7D20 - chains B and J of the 11 polymer chains in the assembly; structure by electron microscopy, 3.00 A resolution.

Chain B:
Protein: Histone H4
From: Homo sapiens
UniProt: P62805 (H4_HUMAN); residues 1-102 here correspond to UniProt positions 2-103 (UniProt number = residue number + 1)
Chain sequence (106 residues; each row starts with the number of its first residue; numbers below 1 keep their minus sign (Gly-3 is residue -3)):
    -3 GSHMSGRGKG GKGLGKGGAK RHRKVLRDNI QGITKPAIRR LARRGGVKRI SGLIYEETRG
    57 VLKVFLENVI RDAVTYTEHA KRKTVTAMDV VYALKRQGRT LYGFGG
Unresolved in the structure: -3 to 22
Sequence notes: expression tag (-3 to 0)
Curated features (UniProtKB/Swiss-Prot):
  - DNA-binding region: Lys16 to Lys20
  - modified residue: Ser1 (N-acetylserine), Arg3 (Asymmetric dimethylarginine), Lys5 (N6-(2-hydroxyisobutyryl)lysine), Lys8 (N6-(2-hydroxyisobutyryl)lysine), Lys12 (N6-(2-hydroxyisobutyryl)lysine), Lys16 (N6-(2-hydroxyisobutyryl)lysine), Lys20 (N6,N6,N6-trimethyllysine), Lys31 (N6-(2-hydroxyisobutyryl)lysine), Lys44 (N6-(2-hydroxyisobutyryl)lysine), Ser47 (Phosphoserine), Tyr51 (Phosphotyrosine), Lys59 (N6-(2-hydroxyisobutyryl)lysine), Lys77 (N6-(2-hydroxyisobutyryl)lysine), Lys79 (N6-(2-hydroxyisobutyryl)lysine), Thr80 (Phosphothreonine), Tyr88 (Phosphotyrosine), Lys91 (N6-(2-hydroxyisobutyryl)lysine)
  - cross-link (Glycyl lysine isopeptide (Lys-Gly)): Lys12 (interchain with G-Cter in SUMO2), Lys20 (interchain with G-Cter in SUMO2), Lys31 (interchain with G-Cter in SUMO2), Lys59 (interchain with G-Cter in SUMO2), Lys79 (interchain with G-Cter in SUMO2), Lys91 (interchain with G-Cter in SUMO2)

Chain J:
Molecule: 145-nt DNA strand
Sequence (145 nucleotides; numbered -72 to 72; the number before each row is that of its first residue; numbers below 1 keep their minus sign (DA-72 is residue -72)):
   -72 ATCGATGTAT ATATCTGACA CGTGCCTGGA GACTAGGGAG TAATCCCCTT GGCGGTTAAA
   -12 ACGCGGGGGA CAGCGCGTAC GTGCGTTTAA GCGGTGCTAG AGCTGTCTAC GACCAATTGA
    48 GCGGCCTCGG CACCGGGATT CTGAT
Unresolved in the structure: -72 to -70, 67-72

How chain B and chain J interact:
Pairs across the interface (14):
  Arg35(B) - DG8(J)  salt bridge to the phosphate
  Arg39(B) - DG8(J)  salt bridge to the phosphate
  Arg45(B) - DC7(J)  hydrogen bond to the sugar
  Arg45(B) - DG8(J)  phosphate contact
  Ile46(B) - DC7(J)  sugar contact
  Ile46(B) - DG8(J)  hydrogen bond to the phosphate
  Ser47(B) - DC7(J)  hydrogen bond to the phosphate
  Gly48(B) - DC7(J)  hydrogen bond to the phosphate
  Arg78(B) - DA28(J)  phosphate contact
  Arg78(B) - DG29(J)  phosphate contact
  Lys79(B) - DG27(J)  salt bridge to the phosphate
  Lys79(B) - DA28(J)  hydrogen bond to the phosphate
  Thr80(B) - DG27(J)  phosphate contact
  Thr80(B) - DA28(J)  hydrogen bond to the phosphate
Other interface residues (no listed pair), chain B (11 interface residues in all): Lys44, Tyr51
Other interface residues (no listed pair), chain J (6 interface residues in all): DT9

Summary:
11 residues of chain B and 6 residues of chain J are in contact; the contacts include 6 hydrogen bonds and 3
salt bridges. Polar pairs include Arg45(B)-DC7(J), Ile46(B)-DG8(J) and Ser47(B)-DC7(J). Curated annotation
(UniProt) lists a DNA-binding region on chain B.
Chain B is Histone H4 (Homo sapiens) and chain J is a 145-nt DNA strand; the structure, Cryo-EM structure of
SET8-CENP-A-nucleosome complex, was determined by electron microscopy (same publication as 7D1Z).
